Entry 7UBN (electron microscopy, 3.36 A resolution); this record covers chains 2 and C of the 11 polymer chains in the assembly.

# Chain 2
Molecule: 61-nt DNA strand
Sequence (61 nucleotides; each row starts with the number of its first residue):
     1 CTACCACAAC GAGTTACCTC TCCGTCATAA GTGTCAAATT TACCCAATTT TATTCAATAA
    61 G
Unresolved in the structure: 1-2, 24-28, 60-61

# Chain C
Molecule: DNA-directed RNA polymerase subunit beta
Source organism: Escherichia coli
Notes: EC 2.7.7.6
Reference sequence: P0A8V4 (RPOB_ECO57); residues 1-1342 here = UniProt positions 1-1342
Sequence (1342 residues; numbered 1 to 1342; the number before each row is that of its first residue):
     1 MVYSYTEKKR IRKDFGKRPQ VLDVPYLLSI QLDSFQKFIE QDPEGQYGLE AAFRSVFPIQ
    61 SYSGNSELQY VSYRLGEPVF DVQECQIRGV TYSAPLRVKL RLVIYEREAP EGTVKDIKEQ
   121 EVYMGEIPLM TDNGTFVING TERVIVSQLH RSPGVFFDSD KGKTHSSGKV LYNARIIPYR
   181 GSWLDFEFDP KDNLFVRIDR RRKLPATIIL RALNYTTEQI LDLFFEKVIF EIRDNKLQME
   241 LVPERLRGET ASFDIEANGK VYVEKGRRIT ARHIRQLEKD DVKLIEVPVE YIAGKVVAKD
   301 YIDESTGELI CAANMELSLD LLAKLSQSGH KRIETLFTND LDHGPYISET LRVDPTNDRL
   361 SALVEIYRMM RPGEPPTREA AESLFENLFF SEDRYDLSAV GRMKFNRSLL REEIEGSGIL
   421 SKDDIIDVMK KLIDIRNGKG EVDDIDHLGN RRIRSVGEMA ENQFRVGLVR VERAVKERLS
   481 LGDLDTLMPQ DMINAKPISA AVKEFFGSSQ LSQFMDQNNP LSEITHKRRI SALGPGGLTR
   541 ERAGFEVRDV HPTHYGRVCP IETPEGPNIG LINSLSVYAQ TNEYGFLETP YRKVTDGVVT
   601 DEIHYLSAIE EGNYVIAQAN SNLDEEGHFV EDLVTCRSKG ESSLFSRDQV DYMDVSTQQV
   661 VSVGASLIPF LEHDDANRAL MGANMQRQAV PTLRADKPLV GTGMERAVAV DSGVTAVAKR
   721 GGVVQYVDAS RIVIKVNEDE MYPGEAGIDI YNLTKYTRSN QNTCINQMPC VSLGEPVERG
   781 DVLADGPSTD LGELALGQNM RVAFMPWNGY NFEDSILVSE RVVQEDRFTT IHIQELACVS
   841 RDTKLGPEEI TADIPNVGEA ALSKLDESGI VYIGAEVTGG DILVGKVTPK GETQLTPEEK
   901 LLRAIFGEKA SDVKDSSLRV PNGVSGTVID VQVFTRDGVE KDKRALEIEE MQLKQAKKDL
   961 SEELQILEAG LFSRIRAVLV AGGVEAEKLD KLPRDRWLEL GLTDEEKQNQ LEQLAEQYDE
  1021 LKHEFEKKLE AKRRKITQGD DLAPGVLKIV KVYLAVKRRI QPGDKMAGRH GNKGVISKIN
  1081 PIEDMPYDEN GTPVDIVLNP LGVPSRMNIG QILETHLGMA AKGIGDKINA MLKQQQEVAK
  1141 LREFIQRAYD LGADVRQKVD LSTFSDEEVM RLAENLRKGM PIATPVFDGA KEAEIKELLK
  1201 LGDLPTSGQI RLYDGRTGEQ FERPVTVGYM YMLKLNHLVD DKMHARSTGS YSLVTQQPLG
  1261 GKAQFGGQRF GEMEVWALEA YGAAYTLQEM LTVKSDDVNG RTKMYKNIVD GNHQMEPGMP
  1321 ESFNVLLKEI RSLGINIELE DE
Unresolved in the structure: 1-3
UniProt features mapped onto this chain:
  - modified residue (N6-acetyllysine): Lys-1022, Lys-1200

# How chain 2 and chain C interact
Pairs across the interface (15; chain 2 residue first):
  DA6(2) / Lys-191(C)  salt bridge to the phosphate
  DA8(2) / Arg-202(C)  phosphate contact
  DG13(2) / Arg-542(C)  base contact
  DT14(2) / Met-1273(C)  sugar contact
  DT15(2) / Met-1273(C)  sugar contact
  DA16(2) / Arg-1269(C)  salt bridge to the phosphate
  DC17(2) / Gly-1267(C)  phosphate contact
  DC17(2) / Gln-1268(C)  sugar contact
  DC17(2) / Arg-1269(C)  hydrogen bond to the phosphate
  DC18(2) / Gly-1261(C)  phosphate contact
  DC18(2) / Lys-1262(C)  hydrogen bond to the phosphate
  DC20(2) / Phe-514(C)  phosphate contact
  DT21(2) / Arg-143(C)  phosphate contact
  DT21(2) / Phe-514(C)  sugar contact
  DC22(2) / Asn-139(C)  hydrogen bond to the phosphate
Also at the interface, not in a pair above, chain 2 (14 interface residues in all): DC7, DA12, DT19
Also at the interface, not in a pair above, chain C (18 interface residues in all): Ile-138, Thr-141, Lys-203, Gly-507, Ala-1263, Gly-1271

# Summary
14 residues of chain 2 face 18 of chain C across their interface; the contacts include 3 hydrogen bonds and 2
salt bridges. Polar pairs include DC17(2)/Arg-1269(C), DC18(2)/Lys-1262(C) and DC22(2)/Asn-139(C).
Here chain 2 is a 61-nt DNA strand and chain C is DNA-directed RNA polymerase subunit beta (Escherichia coli).
Entry 7UBN (Transcription antitermination complex: NusA-containing "engaged" Qlambda-loading complex) was
determined by electron microscopy (same publication as 7UBJ, 7UBL and 7UBM).
